PDB entry 7XUM | electron microscopy, 3.80 A resolution | chain A

[Chain A]
Molecule: Copper-transporting ATPase 2
From: Homo sapiens
Notes: EC 7.2.2.8
UniProt: P35670 (ATP7B_HUMAN); residues 1-1465 here = UniProt positions 1-1465
Chain sequence (1507 residues; numbered 1 to 1507; the number before each row is that of its first residue):
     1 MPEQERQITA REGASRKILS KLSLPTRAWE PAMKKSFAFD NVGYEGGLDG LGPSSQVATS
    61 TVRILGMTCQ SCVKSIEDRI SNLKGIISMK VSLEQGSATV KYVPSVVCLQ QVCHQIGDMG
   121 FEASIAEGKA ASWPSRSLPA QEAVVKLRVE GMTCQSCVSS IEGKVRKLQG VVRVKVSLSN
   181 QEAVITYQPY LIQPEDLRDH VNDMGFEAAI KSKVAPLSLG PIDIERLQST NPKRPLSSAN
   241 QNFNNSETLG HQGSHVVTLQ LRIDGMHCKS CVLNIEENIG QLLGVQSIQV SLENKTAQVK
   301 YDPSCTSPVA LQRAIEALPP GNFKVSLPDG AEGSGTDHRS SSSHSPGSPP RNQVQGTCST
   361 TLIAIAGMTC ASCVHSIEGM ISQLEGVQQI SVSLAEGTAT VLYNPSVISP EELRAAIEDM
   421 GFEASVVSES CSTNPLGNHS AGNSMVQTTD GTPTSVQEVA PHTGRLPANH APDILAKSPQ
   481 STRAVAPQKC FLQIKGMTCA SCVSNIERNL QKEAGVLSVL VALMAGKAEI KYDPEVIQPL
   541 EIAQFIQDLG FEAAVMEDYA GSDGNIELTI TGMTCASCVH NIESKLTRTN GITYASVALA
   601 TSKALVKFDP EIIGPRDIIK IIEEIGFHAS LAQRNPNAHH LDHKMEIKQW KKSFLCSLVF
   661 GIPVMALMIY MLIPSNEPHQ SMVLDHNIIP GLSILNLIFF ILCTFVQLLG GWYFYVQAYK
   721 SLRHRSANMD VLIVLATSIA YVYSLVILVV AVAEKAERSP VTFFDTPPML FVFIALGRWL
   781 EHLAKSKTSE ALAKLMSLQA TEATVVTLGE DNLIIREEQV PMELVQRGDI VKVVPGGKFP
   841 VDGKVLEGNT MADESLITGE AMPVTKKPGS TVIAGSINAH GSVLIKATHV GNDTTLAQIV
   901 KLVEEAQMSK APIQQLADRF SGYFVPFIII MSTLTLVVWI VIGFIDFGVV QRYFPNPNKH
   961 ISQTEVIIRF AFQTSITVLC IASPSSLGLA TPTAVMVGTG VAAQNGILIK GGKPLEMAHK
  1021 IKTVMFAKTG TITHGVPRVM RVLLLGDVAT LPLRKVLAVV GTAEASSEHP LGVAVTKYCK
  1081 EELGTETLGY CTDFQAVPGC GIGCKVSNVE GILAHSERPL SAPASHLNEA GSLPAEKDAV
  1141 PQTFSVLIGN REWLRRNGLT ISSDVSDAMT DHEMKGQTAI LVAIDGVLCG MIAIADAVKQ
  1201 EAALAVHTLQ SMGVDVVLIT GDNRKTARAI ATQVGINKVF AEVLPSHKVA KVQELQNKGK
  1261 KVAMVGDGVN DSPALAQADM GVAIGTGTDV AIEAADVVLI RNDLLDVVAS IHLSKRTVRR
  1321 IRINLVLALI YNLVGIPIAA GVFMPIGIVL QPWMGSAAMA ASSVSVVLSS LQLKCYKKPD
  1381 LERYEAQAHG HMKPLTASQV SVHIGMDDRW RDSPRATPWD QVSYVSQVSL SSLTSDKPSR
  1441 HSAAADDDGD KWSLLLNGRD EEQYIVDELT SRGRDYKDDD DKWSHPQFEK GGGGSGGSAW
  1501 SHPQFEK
Unresolved in the structure: 1-561, 1116-1143, 1406-1507
Differences from the reference sequence: engineered mutation S983 (Cys in P35670), S985 (Cys in P35670), A1027 (Asp in P35670); expression tag (1466-1507)
Small-molecule neighbours: Cu ion (CU): L732, I733, I774, M1359
UniProt features mapped onto this chain:
  - binding site (Cu(+)): C69, C72, C154, C157, C268, C271, C370, C373, C499, C502, C575, C578
  - binding site (Mg(2+)): D1267, D1271
  - modified residue (Phosphoserine): S23, S478, S481, S1398
  - natural variant: N41 (N41S: In WD), Y44 (Y44N: In WD; uncertain significance), G85 (G85V: In WD), C108 (C108R: In WD; uncertain significance), R136 (R136W: In WD; uncertain significance), R148 (R148W: In WD; uncertain significance), C157 (C157F: In WD; uncertain significance), G170 (G170V: In WD; uncertain significance), S382 (S382C: In WD; uncertain significance), S406 (S406A: No effect on copper transport activity), V456 (V456L: Decreased copper transport rates), A486 (A486S: In WD; uncertain significance), 206 further natural variant entries in UniProt
  - mutagenesis: A32 (Does not affect copper-induced relocalization), F37 (F37A: Altered copper-induced relocalization), F39 (F39W/A: Altered copper-induced relocalization; F39Y: Does not affect copper-induced relocalization), D40 (D40A: Altered copper-induced relocalization), N41 (N41A: Altered copper-induced relocalization), V42 (V42A: Altered copper-induced relocalization; V42I: Does not affect copper-induced relocalization), G43 (G43A: Altered copper-induced relocalization), Y44 (Y44F: Does not affect copper-induced relocalization; Y44W/A: Altered copper-induced relocalization), E45 (E45A: Altered copper-induced relocalization), S653 (S653F/D/E: Altered copper-induced relocalization), T1031 (T1031S: Decreased copper transport activity with no effect on ATPase activity), H1069 (H1069A/C: Loss of ATPase activity. Cannot form an acylphosphate intermediate during catalysis. Does not alter folding of the nucleotide-binding domain)
From the paper describing this entry:
  - mutagenesis - D1027A: decreased catalytic activity
  - mutagenesis - C575A, C578A, M729A, C980A, M1359A: decreased catalytic activity on copper
  - mutagenesis - M1359A: unchanged expression
  - mutagenesis - M1359A: decreased catalytic activity on cisplatin
  - mutagenesis - C575A, C578A, M729A, C980A: unchanged catalytic activity on cisplatin
  - disease-associated variants - R778L: decreased catalytic activity (citing earlier work)
  - disease-associated variants - H1069Q: decreased binding to ATP (proposed by the authors, not directly observed)
  - disease-associated variants - C980Y: decreased catalytic activity on copper (proposed by the authors, not directly observed)
  - disease-associated variants - G591D, R616Q, R616W, L708P, G710S, G711R, H1069Q (citing earlier work)

[In short]
Chain A binds Cu ion. From UniProt: 12 Cu+-binding residues, Mg2+-binding residues D1267 and D1271 and 12
mutagenesis sites. The paper reports that C575A, C578A and M729A, among others, reduce catalytic activity on
copper; D1027A and R778L reduce catalytic activity; 9 substitutions were tested in all.
Chain A is Copper-transporting ATPase 2 (Homo sapiens); the structure, Structure of ATP7B C983S/C985S/D1027A
mutant with Cu+ in presence of ATOX1, was determined by electron microscopy, deposited together with 7XUK,
7XUN, 7XUO and 8IOY.
